7XWP - chains A and B of the 4 polymer chains in the assembly; structure by X-ray diffraction, 1.92 A resolution.

# Chain A (and B)
Protein: Estrogen receptor beta
From: Homo sapiens
Notes: fragment: ligand-binding domain; chain B of this document is another copy of the same molecule, construct and numbering; everything in this record applies to it too
UniProtKB: Q92731 (ESR2_HUMAN); numbering as in UniProt (aligned over 261-500)
Amino-acid sequence (247 residues; numbered 256 to 502; the number before each row is that of its first residue):
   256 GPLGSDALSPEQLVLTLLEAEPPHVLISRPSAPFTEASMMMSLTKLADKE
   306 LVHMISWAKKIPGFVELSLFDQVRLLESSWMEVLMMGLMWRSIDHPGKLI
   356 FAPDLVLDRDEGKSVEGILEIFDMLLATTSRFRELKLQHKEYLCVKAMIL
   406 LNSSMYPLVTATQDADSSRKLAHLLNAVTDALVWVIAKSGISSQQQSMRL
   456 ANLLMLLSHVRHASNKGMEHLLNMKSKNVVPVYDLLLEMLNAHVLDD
Not modelled in the structure: 256-262, 285-290, 410-420, 499-502 (chain B: 256-262, 410-420, 499-502)
Construct notes: expression tag (256-260, 501-502); engineered mutation Ser-334 (Cys in Q92731), Ser-369 (Cys in Q92731), Ser-481 (Cys in Q92731)
Ligand contacts: I1I ((2S)-3-(2-chloranyl-4-oxidanyl-phenyl)-2-(4-hydroxyphenyl)propanenitrile): Met-295, Leu-298, Thr-299, Leu-301, Ala-302, Glu-305, Trp-335, Met-336, Leu-339, Met-340, Leu-343, Arg-346, Phe-356, Ile-373, Ile-376, Phe-377, Leu-380, Gly-472, His-475, Leu-476, Met-479, Leu-491
From the paper describing this entry:
  - binding site for I1I: Glu-305, Met-336, Leu-339, Arg-346, His-475

# Interface between chain A and chain B
Residue-residue contacts - 34 pairs, chain A then chain B:
  Met-403(A) with Met-460(B), hydrophobic
  Asn-407(A) with Met-460(B), hydrogen bond (side chain-backbone); Ser-463(B), hydrogen bond; His-464(B), hydrogen bond
  Ser-409(A) with His-464(B); His-467(B), hydrogen bond
  Leu-430(A) with Met-460(B), hydrophobic
  Asn-431(A) with Met-453(B)
  Thr-434(A) with Met-453(B); Ala-456(B); Met-460(B)
  Asp-435(A) with Gln-449(B), hydrogen bond; Met-453(B)
  Val-438(A) with Ser-452(B)
  Ser-448(A) with Ser-448(B), hydrogen bond
  Gln-449(A) with Asp-435(B), hydrogen bond; Val-438(B)
  Ser-452(A) with Val-438(B); Leu-455(B)
  Met-453(A) with Asn-431(B); Thr-434(B); Asp-435(B)
  Leu-455(A) with Ser-452(B)
  Ala-456(A) with Thr-434(B); Leu-459(B), hydrophobic
  Asn-457(A) with Asn-431(B)
  Leu-459(A) with Ala-456(B), hydrophobic
  Met-460(A) with Met-403(B), hydrophobic; Asn-407(B), hydrogen bond (backbone-side chain); Leu-430(B), hydrophobic; Thr-434(B)
  Ser-463(A) with Asn-407(B), hydrogen bond
  His-464(A) with Asn-407(B), hydrogen bond (side chain-backbone)
  Asn-470(A) with Asn-470(B), hydrogen bond
Other interface residues (no listed pair), chain B (21 interface residues in all): Ser-408, Ser-409

# Summary
Chain A and chain B form an interface of 20 and 21 residues respectively; the contacts include 11 hydrogen
bonds. Among the polar pairs are Asn-407(A)/Met-460(B), Asn-407(A)/Ser-463(B) and Asn-407(A)/His-464(B).
Ligands of chain A: compound I1I. The paper reports a binding site for I1I at Glu-305(A), Met-336(A) and
Leu-339(A) among others.
Both chains are Estrogen receptor beta (Homo sapiens). Entry 7XWP (Human Estrogen Receptor beta Ligand-binding
Domain in Complex with (S)-3-(2-chloro-4-hydroxyphenyl)-2-(4-hydroxyphenyl)propanenitrile) was determined by
X-ray diffraction, deposited together with 7XVY, 7XVZ, 7XWQ and 7XWR.
